PDB entry 9IXJ | electron microscopy, 2.92 A resolution | chains A and B of the 5 polymer chains in the assembly

[Chain A]
Protein: Guanine nucleotide-binding protein G(s) subunit alpha isoforms short
Organism: Homo sapiens
UniProtKB: P63092 (GNAS2_HUMAN); the construct has insertions or renumbered stretches relative to UniProt, so the offset changes along the chain: 1-373 = UniProt 1-373; 378-398 = UniProt 374-394
Chain sequence (398 residues; numbered 1 to 398; the number before each row is that of its first residue):
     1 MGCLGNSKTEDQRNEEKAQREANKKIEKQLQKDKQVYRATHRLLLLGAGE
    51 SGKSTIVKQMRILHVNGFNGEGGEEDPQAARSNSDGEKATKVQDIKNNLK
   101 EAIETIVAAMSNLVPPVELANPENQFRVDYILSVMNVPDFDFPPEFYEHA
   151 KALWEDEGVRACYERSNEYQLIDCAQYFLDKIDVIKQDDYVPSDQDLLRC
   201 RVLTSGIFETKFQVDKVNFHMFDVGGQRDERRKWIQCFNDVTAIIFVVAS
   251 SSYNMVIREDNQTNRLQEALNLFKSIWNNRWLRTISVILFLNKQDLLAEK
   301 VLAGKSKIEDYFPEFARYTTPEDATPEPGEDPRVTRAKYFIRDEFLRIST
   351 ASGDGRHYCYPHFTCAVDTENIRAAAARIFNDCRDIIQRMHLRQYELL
Not modelled in the structure: 1-8, 49-53, 61-204, 255-261, 367-369
Construct notes: variant Asp188 (Ala in P63092); insertion (374-377); conflict Ile379 (Val375 in P63092)

[Chain B]
Protein: Guanine nucleotide-binding protein G(I)/G(S)/G(T) subunit beta-1
Organism: Homo sapiens
UniProtKB: P62873 (GBB1_HUMAN); numbering as in UniProt (aligned over 2-340)
Chain sequence (347 residues; row label = number of the first residue in the row; numbers below 1 keep their minus sign (Met-4 is residue -4)):
    -4 MGSLLQSELDQLRQEAEQLKNQIRDARKACADATLSQITNNIDPVGRIQM
    46 RTRRTLRGHLAKIYAMHWGTDSRLLVSASQDGKLIIWDSYTTNKVHAIPL
    96 RSSWVMTCAYAPSGNYVACGGLDNICSIYNLKTREGNVRVSRELAGHTGY
   146 LSCCRFLDDNQIVTSSGDTTCALWDIETGQQTTTFTGHTGDVMSLSLAPD
   196 TRLFVSGACDASAKLWDVREGMCRQTFTGHESDINAICFFPNGNAFATGS
   246 DDATCRLFDLRADQELMTYSHDNIICGITSVSFSKSGRLLLAGYDDFNCN
   296 VWDALKADRAGVLAGHDNRVSCLGVTDDGMAVATGSWDSFLKIWNGS
Not modelled in the structure: -4 to 2
Construct notes: initiating methionine (-4); expression tag (-3 to 1, 341-342)
Curated features (UniProtKB/Swiss-Prot):
  - modified residue: Ser2 (N-acetylserine), His266 (Phosphohistidine)
  - natural variant: Leu30 (L30F: In MRD42; uncertain significance), Arg52 (R52G: In MRD42), Gly64 (G64V: In MRD42), Asp76 (D76E: In MRD42; D76G: In MRD42), Gly77 (G77S: In MRD42), Lys78 (K78R: In MRD42), Ile80 (I80N: In MRD42; I80T: In MRD42), His91 (H91R: In MRD42; uncertain significance), Ala92 (A92T: In MRD42), Pro94 (P94S: In MRD42), Leu95 (L95P: In MRD42), Arg96 (R96L: In MRD42), 5 further natural variant entries in UniProt

[Interface between chain A and chain B]
Contacting residue pairs - 33 pairs, chain A then chain B:
  Gln19(A) - Asp83(B)
  Gln19(A) - Thr86(B)  hydrogen bond
  Gln19(A) - Asn88(B)  hydrogen bond
  Asn23(A) - Asn88(B)  hydrogen bond
  Ile26(A) - Lys89(B)
  Ile26(A) - Val90(B)
  Glu27(A) - Lys89(B)  salt bridge
  Leu30(A) - Lys78(B)
  Asp33(A) - Lys78(B)  salt bridge
  Lys34(A) - Leu55(B)
  Tyr37(A) - Leu55(B)  hydrophobic
  Tyr37(A) - Ala56(B)
  Tyr37(A) - Asp76(B)
  Gly206(A) - Asn119(B)
  Phe222(A) - Trp99(B)  hydrophobic
  Gln227(A) - Leu117(B)
  Gln227(A) - Tyr145(B)  hydrogen bond (side chain-backbone)
  Arg228(A) - Gly162(B)  hydrogen bond (side chain-backbone)
  Arg228(A) - Asp186(B)  salt bridge
  Arg232(A) - Cys204(B)
  Arg232(A) - Asp228(B)  salt bridge
  Lys233(A) - Tyr145(B)
  Lys233(A) - Met188(B)
  Lys233(A) - Cys204(B)
  Cys237(A) - Trp99(B)  hydrogen bond (backbone-side chain)
  Cys237(A) - Leu117(B)  hydrophobic
  Phe238(A) - Trp99(B)  hydrophobic
  Asn239(A) - Lys57(B)  hydrogen bond
  Asn239(A) - Trp332(B)
  Asp240(A) - Lys57(B)  salt bridge
  Arg280(A) - Asp290(B)
  Trp281(A) - Asp290(B)
  Trp281(A) - Arg314(B)
Other interface residues (no listed pair), chain A (26 interface residues in all): Ile207, Glu209, Gly226, Glu230, Trp234, Gln236
Other interface residues (no listed pair), chain B (34 interface residues in all): Gly53, Ile80, His91, Ala92, Arg96, Asp118, Thr143, Gly144, Asp163, Asn230, Asp246, Cys271

[In short]
Chain A and chain B form an interface of 26 and 34 residues respectively, with 7 hydrogen bonds and 5 salt
bridges. Polar contacts include Glu27(A)-Lys89(B), Asp33(A)-Lys78(B) and Arg228(A)-Asp186(B).
Chain A is Guanine nucleotide-binding protein G(s) subunit alpha isoforms short and chain B is Guanine
nucleotide-binding protein G(I)/G(S)/G(T) subunit beta-1, both from Homo sapiens; the structure,
histamine-bound H2R in complex with Gs, was determined by electron microscopy.
